PDB entry 6V21 | electron microscopy, 1.75 A resolution | chains A and B of the 24 polymer chains in the assembly

== Chain A (and B) ==
Protein: Ferritin heavy chain
From: Mus musculus
Notes: EC 1.16.3.1; chain B of this document is another copy of the same molecule, construct and numbering; everything in this record applies to it too
UniProt: P09528 (FRIH_MOUSE); residues 4-177 here correspond to UniProt positions 5-178 (UniProt number = residue number + 1)
Chain sequence (174 residues; row label = number of the first residue in the row):
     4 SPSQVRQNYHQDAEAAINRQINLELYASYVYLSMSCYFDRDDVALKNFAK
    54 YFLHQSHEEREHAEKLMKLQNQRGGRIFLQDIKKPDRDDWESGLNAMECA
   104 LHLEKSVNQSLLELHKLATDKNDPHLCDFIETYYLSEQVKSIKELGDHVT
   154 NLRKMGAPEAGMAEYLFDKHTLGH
Unresolved in the structure: 177
Curated features (UniProtKB/Swiss-Prot):
  - binding site (Fe cation): E27, E62, H65, E107, Q141

== How chain A and chain B interact ==
Contacting residue pairs (28):
  Q7(A) with L104(B); K108(B), hydrogen bond (backbone-side chain); G149(B), hydrogen bond (side chain-backbone); V152(B); T153(B), hydrogen bond; R156(B)
  V8(A) with K108(B); I145(B); K146(B)
  R9(A) with K108(B), hydrogen bond (backbone-side chain)
  Q10(A) with K108(B), hydrogen bond (side chain-backbone); N111(B), hydrogen bond; Q112(B), hydrogen bond; I145(B)
  N11(A) with L115(B)
  N74(A) with K146(B)
  Q75(A) with V142(B); K143(B); K146(B)
  R76(A) with V142(B)
  N125(A) with K119(B), hydrogen bond (backbone-side chain)
  P127(A) with L115(B), hydrophobic; H118(B); L138(B), hydrophobic
  H128(A) with L138(B); S139(B); V142(B)
  D131(A) with E134(B)
Other interface residues (no listed pair), chain A (14 interface residues in all): K71, E134
Other interface residues (no listed pair), chain B (19 interface residues in all): D150

== In short ==
The interface between chain A and chain B involves 14 residues on one side and 19 on the other, with 8
hydrogen bonds. Polar pairs include Q7(A)-K108(B), Q7(A)-G149(B) and Q7(A)-T153(B). Curated annotation
(UniProt) lists 5 Fe cation-binding residues on chain A.
Both chains are Ferritin heavy chain (Mus musculus). Entry 6V21 (Mouse heavy chain apoferritin) was determined
by electron microscopy, deposited together with 6V20.
